2YZE - chains B and C of the 4 polymer chains in the assembly; structure by X-ray diffraction, 1.99 A resolution.

[Chain B (and C)]
Molecule: Uricase
From: Arthrobacter globiformis
Notes: EC 1.7.3.3; chain C of this document is another copy of the same molecule, construct and numbering; everything in this record applies to it too
Amino-acid sequence (302 residues; numbered 1 to 302; the number before each row is that of its first residue):
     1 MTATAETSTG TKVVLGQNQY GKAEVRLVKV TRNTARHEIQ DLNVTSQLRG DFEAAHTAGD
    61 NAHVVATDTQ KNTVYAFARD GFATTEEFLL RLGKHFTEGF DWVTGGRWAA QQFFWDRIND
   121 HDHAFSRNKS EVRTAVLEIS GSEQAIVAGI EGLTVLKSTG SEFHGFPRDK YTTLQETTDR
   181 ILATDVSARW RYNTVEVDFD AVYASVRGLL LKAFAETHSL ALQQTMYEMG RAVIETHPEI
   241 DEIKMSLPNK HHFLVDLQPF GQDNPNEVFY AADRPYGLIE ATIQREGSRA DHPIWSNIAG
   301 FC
Disordered / not traced: 1-10, 298-302
Residues lining bound ligands:
  - NOB ((dihydroxyboranyloxy-hydroxy-boranyl)oxylithium), molecule 1: Tyr20, Val64, Ala66, Thr67, Asp68
  - NOB, molecule 2: Phe163, Leu174, Arg180, Ala221, Leu222, Gln223, Asn249, His251, Gly277, Ile279

[Interface between chain B and chain C]
Pairs across the interface - 156 pairs, chain B then chain C:
  Thr11(B) - Glu235(C)
  Lys12(B) - Arg285(C)
  Lys12(B) - Glu286(C)  hydrogen bond (backbone-backbone)
  Val13(B) - Tyr227(C)
  Val13(B) - Ile234(C)  hydrophobic
  Val13(B) - Ile283(C)  hydrophobic
  Val13(B) - Gln284(C)
  Val14(B) - Thr282(C)
  Val14(B) - Ile283(C)
  Val14(B) - Gln284(C)  hydrogen bond (backbone-backbone)
  Val14(B) - Glu286(C)
  Leu15(B) - Thr282(C)
  Gly16(B) - Thr282(C)  hydrogen bond (backbone-backbone)
  Gln17(B) - Ala281(C)
  Gln17(B) - Thr282(C)  hydrogen bond (backbone-backbone)
  Asn18(B) - Glu280(C)
  Asn18(B) - Ala281(C)
  Gln19(B) - Ile279(C)
  Gln19(B) - Glu280(C)  hydrogen bond (backbone-backbone)
  Tyr20(B) - Gln223(C)
  Tyr20(B) - Leu278(C)
  Tyr20(B) - Ile279(C)  hydrophobic
  Gly21(B) - Gly277(C)
  Gly21(B) - Leu278(C)  hydrogen bond (backbone-backbone)
  Lys22(B) - His251(C)  hydrogen bond
  Lys22(B) - Pro275(C)
  Lys22(B) - Tyr276(C)
  Lys22(B) - Gly277(C)
  Ala23(B) - Pro275(C)
  Ala23(B) - Tyr276(C)  hydrogen bond (backbone-backbone)
  Ala23(B) - Leu278(C)  hydrophobic
  Glu24(B) - Arg274(C)  salt bridge
  Glu24(B) - Pro275(C)
  Glu24(B) - Tyr276(C)  hydrogen bond
  Val25(B) - Pro275(C)  hydrophobic
  Arg26(B) - Arg274(C)
  Asn43(B) - Arg274(C)
  Gln47(B) - Leu278(C)
  Gln47(B) - Glu280(C)  hydrogen bond
  Ala55(B) - Gln223(C)
  Ala55(B) - Gln224(C)
  His56(B) - Gln223(C)
  His56(B) - Gln224(C)
  His56(B) - Met226(C)
  His56(B) - Tyr227(C)
  Thr57(B) - Tyr227(C)
  Ala58(B) - Leu220(C)
  Ala58(B) - Gln224(C)
  Gly59(B) - Leu220(C)
  Gly59(B) - Gln224(C)
  Asn61(B) - Phe163(C)
  Asn61(B) - His164(C)  hydrogen bond (side chain-backbone)
  Asn61(B) - Gly165(C)
  Asn61(B) - Phe166(C)
  Asn61(B) - Pro167(C)
  Asn61(B) - Leu220(C)  hydrogen bond (side chain-backbone)
  Asn61(B) - Ala221(C)
  Ala62(B) - Gly165(C)  hydrogen bond (backbone-backbone)
  Ala62(B) - Pro167(C)
  Val64(B) - Phe166(C)
  Val64(B) - Pro167(C)
  Val64(B) - Gln223(C)
  Val65(B) - Pro167(C)  hydrophobic
  Ala66(B) - Leu174(C)  hydrophobic
  Asp68(B) - Thr173(C)
  Asp68(B) - Leu174(C)
  Thr69(B) - Asp169(C)
  Thr69(B) - Tyr171(C)
  Thr69(B) - Thr172(C)  hydrogen bond
  Lys71(B) - Pro275(C)
  Asn72(B) - Tyr171(C)  hydrogen bond (side chain-backbone)
  Asn72(B) - Thr173(C)  hydrogen bond
  Thr73(B) - Tyr171(C)
  Ala76(B) - Tyr171(C)  hydrophobic
  Phe77(B) - Tyr171(C)
  His95(B) - Tyr171(C)
  Phe100(B) - Asp169(C)
  Phe163(B) - Asn61(C)
  Phe163(B) - Val64(C)  hydrophobic
  His164(B) - Asn61(C)  hydrogen bond (backbone-side chain)
  Gly165(B) - Asn61(C)
  Gly165(B) - Ala62(C)
  Phe166(B) - Asn61(C)
  Phe166(B) - Val64(C)
  Pro167(B) - Asn61(C)
  Pro167(B) - Ala62(C)
  Pro167(B) - Val64(C)
  Asp169(B) - Thr69(C)
  Asp169(B) - Phe100(C)
  Tyr171(B) - Thr69(C)
  Tyr171(B) - Asn72(C)  hydrogen bond (backbone-side chain)
  Tyr171(B) - Thr73(C)
  Tyr171(B) - Ala76(C)  hydrophobic
  Tyr171(B) - Phe77(C)
  Thr172(B) - Thr69(C)  hydrogen bond
  Thr173(B) - Asp68(C)
  Thr173(B) - Asn72(C)  hydrogen bond
  Leu174(B) - Ala66(C)  hydrophobic
  Leu174(B) - Asp68(C)
  Leu220(B) - Ala58(C)
  Leu220(B) - Gly59(C)
  Leu220(B) - Asn61(C)  hydrogen bond (backbone-side chain)
  Ala221(B) - Asn61(C)
  Gln223(B) - Tyr20(C)
  Gln223(B) - His56(C)
  Gln223(B) - Val64(C)
  Gln224(B) - Ala55(C)
  Gln224(B) - His56(C)
  Gln224(B) - Ala58(C)
  Met226(B) - His56(C)
  Tyr227(B) - Val13(C)
  Tyr227(B) - His56(C)
  Tyr227(B) - Thr57(C)
  Arg231(B) - Val13(C)
  Ile234(B) - Val13(C)  hydrophobic
  Glu235(B) - Val13(C)
  His251(B) - Lys22(C)
  Arg274(B) - Glu24(C)  salt bridge
  Arg274(B) - Arg26(C)
  Arg274(B) - Asn43(C)
  Pro275(B) - Lys22(C)
  Pro275(B) - Ala23(C)
  Pro275(B) - Glu24(C)
  Pro275(B) - Val25(C)  hydrophobic
  Pro275(B) - Lys71(C)
  Tyr276(B) - Lys22(C)
  Tyr276(B) - Ala23(C)  hydrogen bond (backbone-backbone)
  Tyr276(B) - Glu24(C)  hydrogen bond
  Gly277(B) - Gly21(C)
  Gly277(B) - Lys22(C)
  Leu278(B) - Tyr20(C)
  Leu278(B) - Gly21(C)  hydrogen bond (backbone-backbone)
  Leu278(B) - Gln47(C)
  Ile279(B) - Gln19(C)
  Ile279(B) - Tyr20(C)  hydrophobic
  Glu280(B) - Asn18(C)
  Glu280(B) - Gln19(C)  hydrogen bond (backbone-backbone)
  Glu280(B) - Gln47(C)  hydrogen bond
  Ala281(B) - Gln17(C)
  Ala281(B) - Asn18(C)
  Ala281(B) - His56(C)
  Thr282(B) - Leu15(C)
  Thr282(B) - Gly16(C)  hydrogen bond (backbone-backbone)
  Thr282(B) - Gln17(C)  hydrogen bond (backbone-backbone)
  Ile283(B) - Val13(C)  hydrophobic
  Ile283(B) - Val14(C)
  Ile283(B) - Leu15(C)  hydrophobic
  Gln284(B) - Lys12(C)
  Gln284(B) - Val13(C)
  Gln284(B) - Val14(C)  hydrogen bond (backbone-backbone)
  Gln284(B) - Gly16(C)
  Arg285(B) - Thr11(C)
  Arg285(B) - Lys12(C)
  Glu286(B) - Lys12(C)  hydrogen bond (backbone-backbone)
  Glu286(B) - Val14(C)
  Ala290(B) - Gln17(C)
Also at the interface, not in a pair above, chain B (75 interface residues in all): His63, Thr67, Trp102, Lys244
Also at the interface, not in a pair above, chain C (74 interface residues in all): His63, Val65, Thr67, His95, Trp102, Arg231, Lys244

[Overview]
75 residues of chain B face 74 of chain C across their interface, with 30 hydrogen bonds and 2 salt bridges.
Polar pairs include Glu24(B)-Arg274(C), Lys22(B)-His251(C) and Glu24(B)-Tyr276(C). Bound to chain B: compound
NOB.
Both chains are Uricase (Arthrobacter globiformis). Entry 2YZE (Crystal structure of uricase from Arthrobacter
globiformis) was determined by X-ray diffraction, deposited together with 2YZB, 2YZC and 2YZD.
